8EFV - chains D and H of the 8 polymer chains in the assembly; structure by electron microscopy, 2.97 A resolution.

# Chain D
Molecule: Holliday junction ATP-dependent DNA helicase RuvB
Organism: Thermus thermophilus HB8
Notes: EC 3.6.4.12
UniProtKB: Q5SL87 (RUVB_THET8); residues 1-324 here = UniProt positions 1-324
Chain sequence (324 residues; each row starts with the number of its first residue):
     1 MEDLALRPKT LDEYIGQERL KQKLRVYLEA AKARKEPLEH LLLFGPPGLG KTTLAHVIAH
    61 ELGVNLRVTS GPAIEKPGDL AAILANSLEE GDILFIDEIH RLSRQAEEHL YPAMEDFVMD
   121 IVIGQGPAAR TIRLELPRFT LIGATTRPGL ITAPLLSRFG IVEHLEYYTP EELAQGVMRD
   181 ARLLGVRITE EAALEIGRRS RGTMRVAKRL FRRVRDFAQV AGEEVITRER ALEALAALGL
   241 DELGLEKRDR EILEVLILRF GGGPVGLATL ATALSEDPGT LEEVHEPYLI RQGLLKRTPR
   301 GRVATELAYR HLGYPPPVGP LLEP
Disordered / not traced: 1-6, 75-76, 120-132, 318-324
Ion coordination: Mg2+ near Glu98 (its only coordinating residue here)
Residues lining bound ligands: ATP-gamma-S (AGS; phosphothiophosphoric acid-adenylate ester): Arg7, Pro8, Tyr14, Ile15, Pro47, Gly48, Leu49, Gly50, Lys51, Thr52, Thr53, Tyr168, Met204, Arg205, Lys208
Swiss-Prot annotation at these positions:
  - binding site (ATP): Tyr14, Ile15, Gly48, Lys51, Thr52, Thr53, Asp97, Thr146, Tyr168, Arg205
  - binding site (Mg(2+)): Thr52
  - binding site (DNA): Arg297, Arg302
  - mutagenesis: Tyr309 (Y309R: Suitable for crystallization)
From the paper describing this entry:
  - binding site for the 49-nt DNA strand: Arg101, Arg104, Arg300
  - binding site for ATP-gamma-S: Arg7, Tyr14, Ile15, Lys51, Arg158, Tyr168, Arg205
  - Mg2+ coordination: Glu98
  - catalytic residues: Arg158
  - catalytic residues: Glu115, Asp116 (proposed by the authors, not directly observed)

# Chain H
Molecule: 51-nt DNA strand
Sequence (51 nucleotides; numbered 3 to 53; the number before each row is that of its first residue):
     3 CAGCGCTTGG TAAACACATA GAATTCTGCT CTCGGTCTGA GCCGTCTAAG A
Disordered / not traced: 24-53

# How chain D and chain H interact
Pairs across the interface (12; chain D residue first):
  Val265(D) - DT13(H)  phosphate contact
  Gly266(D) - DT13(H)  phosphate contact
  Gly266(D) - DA14(H)  phosphate contact
  Leu267(D) - DA14(H)  hydrogen bond to the phosphate
  Thr269(D) - DT13(H)  phosphate contact
  Thr298(D) - DA14(H)  sugar contact
  Pro299(D) - DT13(H)  phosphate contact
  Pro299(D) - DA14(H)  sugar contact
  Arg300(D) - DG12(H)  base contact
  Arg300(D) - DT13(H)  hydrogen bond to the base
  Gly301(D) - DA14(H)  phosphate contact
  Arg302(D) - DA14(H)  salt bridge to the phosphate
Other interface residues (no listed pair), chain H (4 interface residues in all): DG11

# Summary
Chain D and chain H form an interface of 9 and 4 residues respectively, with 2 hydrogen bonds and 1 salt
bridge. Polar pairs include Arg300(D)-DT13(H), Leu267(D)-DA14(H) and Arg302(D)-DA14(H). Chain D binds
ATP-gamma-S. From the paper: catalytic residues Arg158(D), Glu115(D) and Asp116(D); a binding site for
ATP-gamma-S at Arg7(D), Tyr14(D) and Ile15(D) among others.
Here chain D is Holliday junction ATP-dependent DNA helicase RuvB (Thermus thermophilus HB8) and chain H is a
51-nt DNA strand. Entry 8EFV (Structure of single homo-hexameric Holliday junction ATP-dependent DNA helicase
RuvB motor) was determined by electron microscopy (same publication as 8EFY and 8GH8).
